Entry 2DFS (electron crystallography, 24.00 A resolution (very low resolution: no residue pairs are listed; an interface is given only as per-side residue counts)); this record covers chains A and G of the 14 polymer chains in the assembly.

[Chain A]
Name: Myosin-5A
Organism: Gallus gallus
UniProt: Q02440 (MYO5A_CHICK); residue numbers follow UniProt; this construct covers 1-1080
Sequence (1080 residues; each row starts with the number of its first residue):
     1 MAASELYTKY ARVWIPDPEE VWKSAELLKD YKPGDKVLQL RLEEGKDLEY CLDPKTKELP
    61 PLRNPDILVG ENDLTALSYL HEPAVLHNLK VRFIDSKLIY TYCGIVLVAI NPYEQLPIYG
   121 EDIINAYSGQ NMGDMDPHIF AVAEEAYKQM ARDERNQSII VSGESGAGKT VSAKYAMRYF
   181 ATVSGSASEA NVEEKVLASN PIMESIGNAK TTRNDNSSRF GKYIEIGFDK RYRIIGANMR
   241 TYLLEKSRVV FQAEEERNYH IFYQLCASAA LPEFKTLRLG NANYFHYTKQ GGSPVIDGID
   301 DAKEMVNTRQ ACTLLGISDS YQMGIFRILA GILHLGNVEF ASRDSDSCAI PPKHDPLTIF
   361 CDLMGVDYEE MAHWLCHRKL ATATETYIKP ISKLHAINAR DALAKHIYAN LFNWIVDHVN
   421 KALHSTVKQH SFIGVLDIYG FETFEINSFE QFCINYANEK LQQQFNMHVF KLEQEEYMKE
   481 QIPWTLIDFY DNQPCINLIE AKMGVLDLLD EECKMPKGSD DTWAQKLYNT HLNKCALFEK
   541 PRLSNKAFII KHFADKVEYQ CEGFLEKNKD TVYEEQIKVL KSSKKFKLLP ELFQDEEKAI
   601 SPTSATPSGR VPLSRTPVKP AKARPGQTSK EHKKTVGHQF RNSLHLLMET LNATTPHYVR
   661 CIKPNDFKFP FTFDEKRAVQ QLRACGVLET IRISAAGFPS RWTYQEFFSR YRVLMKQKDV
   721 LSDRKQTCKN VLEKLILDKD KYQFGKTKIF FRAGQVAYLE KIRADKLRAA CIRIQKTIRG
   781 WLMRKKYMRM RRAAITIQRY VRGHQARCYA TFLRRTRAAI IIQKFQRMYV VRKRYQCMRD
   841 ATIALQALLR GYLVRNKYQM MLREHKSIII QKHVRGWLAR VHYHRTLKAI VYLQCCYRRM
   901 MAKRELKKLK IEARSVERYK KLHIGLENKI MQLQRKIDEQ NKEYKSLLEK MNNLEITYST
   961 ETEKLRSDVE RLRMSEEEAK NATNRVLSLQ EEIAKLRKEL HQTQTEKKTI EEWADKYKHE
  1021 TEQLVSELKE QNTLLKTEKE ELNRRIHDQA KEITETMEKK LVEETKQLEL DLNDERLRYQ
Disordered / not traced: 1-4, 382-385, 595-631, 910-950
Curated features (UniProtKB/Swiss-Prot):
  - region: L644 to D666 (Actin-binding)
  - binding site (ATP): G163 to T170

[Chain G]
Name: Calmodulin
Organism: Mus musculus
UniProt: P62204 (CALM_MOUSE); residues 1-148 here = UniProt positions 1-148
Sequence (148 residues; row label = number of the first residue in the row):
     1 ADQLTEEQIA EFKEAFSLFD KDGDGTITTK ELGTVMRSLG QNPTEAELQD MINEVDADGN
    61 GTIDFPEFLT MMARKMKDTD SEEEIREAFR VFDKDGNGYI SAAELRHVMT NLGEKLTDEE
   121 VDEMIREADI DGDGQVNYEE FVQMMTAK
Disordered / not traced: 1-7

[Chain A / chain G interface]
At this resolution (24 A) residue pairs are not listed: 26 residues of chain A and 53 of chain G lie at the interface.

[Summary]
The interface between chain A and chain G involves 26 residues on one side and 53 on the other. Curated
annotation (UniProt) lists 8 ATP-binding residues on chain A.
Here chain A is Myosin-5A (Gallus gallus) and chain G is Calmodulin (Mus musculus). Entry 2DFS (3-D structure
of Myosin-V inhibited state) was determined by electron crystallography.
